Entry 7QHH (electron microscopy, 3.60 A resolution); this record covers chains B and I of the 6 polymer chains in the assembly.

Chain B:
Name: Isoform Flip of Glutamate receptor 2
Source organism: Rattus norvegicus
Reference sequence: P19491 (GRIA2_RAT), isoform P19491-2; residues -20 to 839 here correspond to UniProt positions 1-860 (UniProt number = residue number + 21)
Amino-acid sequence (860 residues; row label = number of the first residue in the row; numbers below 1 keep their minus sign (Met-20 is residue -20)):
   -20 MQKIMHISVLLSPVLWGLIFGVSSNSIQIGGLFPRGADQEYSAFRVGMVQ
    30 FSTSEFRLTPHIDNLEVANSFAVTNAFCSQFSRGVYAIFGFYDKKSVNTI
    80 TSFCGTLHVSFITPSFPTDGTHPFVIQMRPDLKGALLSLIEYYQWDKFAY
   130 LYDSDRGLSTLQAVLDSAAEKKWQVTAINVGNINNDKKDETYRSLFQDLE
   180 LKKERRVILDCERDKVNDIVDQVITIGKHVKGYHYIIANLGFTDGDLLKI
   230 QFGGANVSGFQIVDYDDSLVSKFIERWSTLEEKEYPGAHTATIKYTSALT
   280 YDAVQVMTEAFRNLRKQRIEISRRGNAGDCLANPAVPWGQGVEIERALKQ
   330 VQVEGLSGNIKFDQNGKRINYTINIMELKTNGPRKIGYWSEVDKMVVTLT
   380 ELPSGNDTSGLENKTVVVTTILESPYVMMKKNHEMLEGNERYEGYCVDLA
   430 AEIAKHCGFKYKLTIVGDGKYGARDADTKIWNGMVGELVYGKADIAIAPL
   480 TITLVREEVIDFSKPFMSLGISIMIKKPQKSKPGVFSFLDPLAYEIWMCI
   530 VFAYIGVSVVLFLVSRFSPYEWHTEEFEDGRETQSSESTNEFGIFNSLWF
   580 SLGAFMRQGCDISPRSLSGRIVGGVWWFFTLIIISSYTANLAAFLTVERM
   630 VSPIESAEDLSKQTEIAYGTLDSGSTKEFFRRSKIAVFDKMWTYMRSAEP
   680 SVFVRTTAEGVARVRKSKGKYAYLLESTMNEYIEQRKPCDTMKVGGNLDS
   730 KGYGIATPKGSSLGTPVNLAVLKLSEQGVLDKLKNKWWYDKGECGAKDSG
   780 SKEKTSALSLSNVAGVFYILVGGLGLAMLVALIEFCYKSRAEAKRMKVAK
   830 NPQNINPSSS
Unresolved in the structure: -20 to 392, 550-569, 778-780, 820-839
Disulfide bonds: Cys718-Cys773
Construct notes: variant Arg586 (Gln607 in P19491)
Ligand contacts:
  - 79N ((2S)-2,3-dihydroxypropyl (7Z)-hexadec-7-enoate): Leu518, Tyr523, Trp526, Met527, Ile529, Val530, Tyr533, Leu581, Phe584, Met585
  - glutamic acid (GLU): Tyr450, Gly451, Pro478, Leu479, Thr480, Leu650, Gly653, Ser654, Thr655
  - palmitoleic acid (PAM), molecule 1: Val514, Phe515, Leu518, Tyr523, Leu581, Met585, Ile798
  - palmitoleic acid (PAM), molecule 2: Phe515, Ile798, Gly802, Leu805
  - palmitoleic acid (PAM), molecule 3: Cys528, Phe531, Ala532
Curated features (UniProtKB/Swiss-Prot):
  - binding site (L-glutamate): Pro478, Thr480, Arg485, Ser654, Thr655, Glu705
  - site: Arg453 (Interaction with the cone snail toxin Con-ikot-ikot), Ile633 (Crucial to convey clamshell closure to channel opening), Arg660 (Interaction with the cone snail toxin Con-ikot-ikot), Lys752 (Interaction with the cone snail toxin Con-ikot-ikot)
  - modified residue (Phosphoserine): Ser662, Ser696, Ser839
  - lipidation (S-palmitoyl cysteine): Cys589, Cys815
  - glycosylation (N-linked (GlcNAc...) asparagine): Asn235, Asn349, Asn385, Asn392
Reported in the primary citation:
  - conformationally variable residues (domain motion): Ser741

Chain I:
Name: Voltage-dependent calcium channel gamma-8 subunit
Source organism: Rattus norvegicus
Reference sequence: Q8VHW5 (CCG8_RAT); residues 2-417 here = UniProt positions 2-417
Amino-acid sequence (423 residues; row label = number of the first residue in the row):
     1 GESLKRWNEERGLWCEKGVQVLLTTIGAFAAFGLMTIAISTDYWLYTRAL
    51 ICNTTNLTAGDDGPPHRGGSGSSEKKDPGGLTHSGLWRICCLEGLKRGVC
   101 VKINHFPEDTDYDHDSAEYLLRVVRASSIFPILSAILLLLGGVCVAASRV
   151 YKSKRNIILGAGILFVAAGLSNIIGVIVYISANAGEPGPKRDEEKKNHYS
   201 YGWSFYFGGLSFILAEVIGVLAVNIYIERSREAHCQSRSDLLKAGGGAGG
   251 SGGSGPSAILRLPSYRFRYRRRSRSSSRGSSEASPSRDASPGGPGGPGFA
   301 STDISMYTLSRDPSKGSVAAGLASAGGGGGGAGVGAYGGAAGAAGGGGTG
   351 SERDRGSSAGFLTLHNAFPKEAASGVTVTVTGPPAAPAPAPPAPAAPAPG
   401 TLSKEAAASNTNTLNRKLEVLFQ
Unresolved in the structure: 1-15, 54-78, 186-195, 236-423
Disulfide bonds: Cys52-Cys91, Cys90-Cys100
Construct notes: expression tag (1, 418-423)
Ligand contacts: palmitoleic acid (PAM): Phe32, Thr36, Ile39, Trp87, Arg88, Lys102, Ile132, Ala135, Ile136, Leu139
Curated features (UniProtKB/Swiss-Prot):
  - modified residue (Phosphoserine): Ser251, Ser254
Reported in the primary citation:
  - post-translational modification sites: Asn53, Asn56 (citing earlier work)

How chain B and chain I interact:
Residue-residue contacts (14):
  Lys697(B) with Asp109(I); Thr110(I)
  Phe796(B) with Ile177(I), hydrophobic
  Tyr797(B) with Ile177(I); Val178(I)
  Val800(B) with Ile174(I), hydrophobic
  Leu803(B) with Leu170(I), hydrophobic
  Met807(B) with Ile163(I); Val166(I), hydrophobic; Leu170(I), hydrophobic
  Leu811(B) with Ile163(I), hydrophobic
  Phe814(B) with Asn156(I); Leu159(I), hydrophobic; Tyr226(I)
Also at the interface, not in a pair above, chain B (12 interface residues in all): Lys511, Leu789, Ser790, Gly804
Also at the interface, not in a pair above, chain I (17 interface residues in all): Glu108, Leu121, Ile173, Ile180, Ser181, Gly185

Summary:
Chain B and chain I form an interface of 12 and 17 residues respectively. Chain B binds 3 copies of
palmitoleic acid, glutamic acid and compound 79N. Ligands of chain I: palmitoleic acid. From UniProt: 6
L-glutamate-binding residues on chain B. The paper reports modification sites Asn53(I) and Asn56(I);
conformational variability at Ser741(B).
Here chain B is Isoform Flip of Glutamate receptor 2 and chain I is Voltage-dependent calcium channel gamma-8
subunit, both from Rattus norvegicus. Entry 7QHH (Desensitized state of GluA1/2 AMPA receptor in complex with
TARP-gamma 8 (TMD-LBD)) was determined by electron microscopy (same publication as 7QHB).
